Entry 9JPX (electron microscopy, 2.95 A resolution); this record covers chains A and L of the 8 polymer chains in the assembly.

Chain A:
Molecule: V(D)J recombination-activating protein 1
From: Mus musculus
Notes: EC 3.1.-.-, 2.3.2.27
Reference sequence: P15919 (RAG1_MOUSE); residue numbers follow UniProt; this construct covers 1-1040
Amino-acid sequence (1040 residues; row label = number of the first residue in the row):
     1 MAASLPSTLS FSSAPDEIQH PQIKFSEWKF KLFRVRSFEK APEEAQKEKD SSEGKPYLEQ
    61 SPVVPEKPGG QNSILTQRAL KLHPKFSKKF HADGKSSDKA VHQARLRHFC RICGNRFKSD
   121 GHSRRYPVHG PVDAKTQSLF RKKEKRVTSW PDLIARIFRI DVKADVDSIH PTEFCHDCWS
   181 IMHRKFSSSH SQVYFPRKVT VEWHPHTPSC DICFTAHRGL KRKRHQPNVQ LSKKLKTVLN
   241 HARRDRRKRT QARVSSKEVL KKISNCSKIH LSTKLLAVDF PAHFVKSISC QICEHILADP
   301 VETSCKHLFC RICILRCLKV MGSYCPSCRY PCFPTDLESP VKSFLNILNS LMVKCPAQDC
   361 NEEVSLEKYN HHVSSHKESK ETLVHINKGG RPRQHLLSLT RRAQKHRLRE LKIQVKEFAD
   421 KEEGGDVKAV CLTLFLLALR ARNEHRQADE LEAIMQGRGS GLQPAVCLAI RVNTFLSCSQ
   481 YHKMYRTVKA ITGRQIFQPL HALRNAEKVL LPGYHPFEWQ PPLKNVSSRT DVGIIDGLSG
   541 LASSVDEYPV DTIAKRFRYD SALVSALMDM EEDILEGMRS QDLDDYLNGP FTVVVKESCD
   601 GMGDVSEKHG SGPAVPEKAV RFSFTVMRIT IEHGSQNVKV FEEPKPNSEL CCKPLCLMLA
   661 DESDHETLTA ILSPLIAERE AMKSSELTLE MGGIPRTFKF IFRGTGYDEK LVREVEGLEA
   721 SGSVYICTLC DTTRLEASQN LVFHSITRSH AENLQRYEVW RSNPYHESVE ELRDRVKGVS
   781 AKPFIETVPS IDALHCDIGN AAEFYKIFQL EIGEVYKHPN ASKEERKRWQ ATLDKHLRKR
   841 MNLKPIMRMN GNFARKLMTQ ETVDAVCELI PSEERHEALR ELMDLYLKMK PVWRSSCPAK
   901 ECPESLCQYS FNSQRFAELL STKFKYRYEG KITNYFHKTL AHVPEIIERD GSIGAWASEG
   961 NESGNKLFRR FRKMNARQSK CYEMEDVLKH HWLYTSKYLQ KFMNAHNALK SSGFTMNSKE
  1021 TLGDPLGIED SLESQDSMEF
Not modelled in the structure: 1-460, 1009-1040
UniProt features mapped onto this chain:
  - zinc finger: Cys290 to Arg329 (RING-type), Leu351 to Lys380 (RAG1-type)
  - DNA-binding region: Gly389 to Gln456 (NBD)
  - binding site (Zn(2+)): Cys266, His270, Cys290, Cys293, His295, Cys305, His307, Cys310, Cys313, Cys325, Cys328, Cys355, Cys360, His372, His376
  - binding site (a divalent metal cation): Asp600, Asp708, Glu962
  - site: Trp893 (Essential for DNA hairpin formation, participates in base-stacking interactions near the cleavage site)
  - cross-link: Lys233 (Glycyl lysine isopeptide (Lys-Gly) (interchain with G-Cter in ubiquitin))
  - mutagenesis: Lys233 (K233M: Abolishes autoubiquitination), His307 (H307A: Displays lower E3 ligase activity and affects the joining step of V(D)J recombination), Cys325 (C325G: Loss of E3 ligase activity and affects the joining step of V(D)J recombination), Arg391 (R391A: Defects in converting nicked products to hairpins; R391L: Impairs DNA-binding and hairpin formation while maintaining some nicking activity), Arg393 (R393A: Impairs DNA-binding and hairpin formation while maintaining some nicking activity), Arg401 (R401A: Allows robust hairpin activity), Arg402 (R402A: Defects in converting nicked products to hairpins), Lys405 (K405A: Reduced hairpin activity), His406 (H406A: Allows robust hairpin activity), Arg407 (R407A: Impairs DNA-binding and reduces hairpin formation without affecting nicking activity), Asn443 (N443A: Impairs DNA-binding; when associated with A-445), His445 (H445A: Impairs DNA-binding; when associated with A-443), 23 further mutagenesis entries in UniProt

Chain L:
Molecule: 15-nt DNA strand
Sequence (15 nucleotides; each row starts with the number of its first residue):
    17 CACAGTGATA CAGCC

Interface between chain A and chain L:
Pairs across the interface (16):
  Lys645(A) - DC19(L)  phosphate contact
  Lys645(A) - DA20(L)  phosphate contact
  Ser648(A) - DC19(L)  sugar contact
  Ser648(A) - DA20(L)  phosphate contact
  Glu649(A) - DA20(L)  sugar contact
  Leu650(A) - DA20(L)  sugar contact
  Asn852(A) - DA18(L)  hydrogen bond to the base
  Arg855(A) - DA18(L)  salt bridge to the phosphate
  Pro891(A) - DC17(L)  base contact
  Arg894(A) - DC17(L)  sugar contact
  Arg894(A) - DA18(L)  salt bridge to the phosphate
  Ser895(A) - DC17(L)  sugar contact
  Ser896(A) - DC17(L)  phosphate contact
  Glu901(A) - DC17(L)  base contact
  Glu959(A) - DA18(L)  base contact
  Ser963(A) - DA18(L)  base contact
Other interface residues (no listed pair), chain A (15 interface residues in all): Phe475, Asn647
Other interface residues (no listed pair), chain L (5 interface residues in all): DG21

Summary:
Chain A and chain L form an interface of 15 and 5 residues respectively; the contacts include 1 hydrogen bond
and 2 salt bridges. Polar contacts include Asn852(A)-DA18(L), Arg855(A)-DA18(L) and Arg894(A)-DA18(L).
Chain A is V(D)J recombination-activating protein 1 (Mus musculus) and chain L is a 15-nt DNA strand; the
structure, CryoEM structure of mouse RAG SEC-0, was determined by electron microscopy (same publication as
9JPU, 9JQN, 9JTS and 9JTU).
